8V00 - chains D and C of the 4 polymer chains in the assembly; structure by electron microscopy, 2.88 A resolution.

[Chain D]
Name: Odorant receptor OR10
Source organism: Aedes aegypti
Reference sequence: Q177X3 (Q177X3_AEDAE); residues 1-375 here = UniProt positions 1-375
Chain sequence (375 residues; each row starts with the number of its first residue):
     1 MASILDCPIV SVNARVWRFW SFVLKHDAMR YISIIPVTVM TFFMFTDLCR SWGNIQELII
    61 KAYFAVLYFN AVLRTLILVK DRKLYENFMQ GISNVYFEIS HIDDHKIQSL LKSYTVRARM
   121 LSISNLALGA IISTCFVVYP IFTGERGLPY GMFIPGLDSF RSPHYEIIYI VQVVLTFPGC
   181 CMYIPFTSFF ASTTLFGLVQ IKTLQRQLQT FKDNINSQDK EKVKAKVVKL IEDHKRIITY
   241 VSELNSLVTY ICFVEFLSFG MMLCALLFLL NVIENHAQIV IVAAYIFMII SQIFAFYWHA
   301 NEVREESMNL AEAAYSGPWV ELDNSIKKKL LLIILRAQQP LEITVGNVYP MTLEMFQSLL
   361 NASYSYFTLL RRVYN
Reported in the primary citation:
  - contacts within the chain: Phe136-Tyr285
  - mutagenesis - F136A: increased signaling

[Chain C]
Name: Odorant receptor Orco
Source organism: Apocrypta bakeri
Reference sequence: B0FAQ4 (B0FAQ4_APOBA); residue numbers follow UniProt; this construct covers 1-474
Chain sequence (474 residues; each row starts with the number of its first residue):
     1 MKFKHQGLVA DLLPNIRVMQ GVGHFMFNYY SEGKKFPHRI YCIVTLLLLL LQYGMMAVNL
    61 MMESDDVDDL TANTITMLFF LHPIVKMIYF PVRSKIFYKT LAIWNNPNSH PLFAESNARF
   121 HALAITKMRR LLFCVAGATI FSVISWTGIT FIEDSVKRIT DPETNETTII PIPRLMIRTF
   181 YPFNAMSGAG HVFALIYQFY YLVISMAVSN SLDVLFCSWL LFACEQLQHL KAIMKPLMEL
   241 SATLDTVVPN SGELFKAGSA DHLRESQGVQ PSGNGDNVLD VDLRGIYSNR QDFTATFRPT
   301 AGTTFNGGVG PNGLTKKQEM LVRSAIKYWV ERHKHVVRLV TAVGDAYGVA LLLHMLTTTI
   361 TLTLLAYQAT KVNGVNVYAA TVIGYLLYTL GQVFLFCIFG NRLIEESSSV MEAAYSCHWY
   421 DGSEEAKTFV QIVCQQCQKA MSISGAKFFT VSLDLFASVL GAVVTYFMVL VQLK
Not modelled in the structure: 1-3, 160-167, 244-312

[Interface between chain D and chain C]
Residue-residue contacts - 41 pairs, chain D then chain C:
  Phe294(D) with Phe448(C), hydrophobic
  Met308(D) with Lys439(C)
  Ala311(D) with Gln436(C)
  Glu312(D) with Val337(C); Lys439(C), salt bridge
  Tyr315(D) with Trp329(C); Val330(C); His333(C), hydrogen bond; Gln436(C)
  Ser316(D) with Lys334(C)
  Trp319(D) with Val330(C), hydrophobic; Ile432(C), hydrophobic
  Val320(D) with Lys327(C); Glu425(C)
  Glu321(D) with Lys327(C)
  Asn324(D) with Glu424(C); Thr428(C), hydrogen bond
  Lys327(D) with Thr428(C)
  Lys328(D) with Thr428(C); Gln431(C)
  Leu331(D) with Gln431(C); Gln435(C)
  Ile334(D) with Gln435(C); Gln436(C)
  Leu335(D) with Gln435(C)
  Gln338(D) with Gln435(C), hydrogen bond; Gln436(C); Gln438(C); Lys439(C)
  Leu353(D) with Lys447(C); Phe448(C), hydrophobic
  Glu354(D) with Lys447(C); Phe448(C)
  Gln357(D) with Phe448(C); Phe449(C)
  Tyr364(D) with Thr359(C); Ile360(C); Thr363(C)
  Leu369(D) with Val469(C), hydrophobic
  Arg372(D) with Leu470(C)
  Val373(D) with Leu473(C), hydrophobic
Other interface residues (no listed pair), chain D (29 interface residues in all): Asn301, Glu302, Asn309, Gly317, Phe356, Thr368
Other interface residues (no listed pair), chain C (30 interface residues in all): Arg323, Ile326, Phe429, Val433, Ala446, Tyr466
Interface features reported in the paper:
  - pairs named by the authors: Glu312(D)-Lys439(C) (salt bridge)
  - interface residues, chain D: Tyr315(D)

[In short]
29 residues of chain D and 30 residues of chain C are in contact; the contacts include 3 hydrogen bonds and 1
salt bridge. Among the polar pairs are Glu312(D)-Lys439(C), Tyr315(D)-His333(C) and Asn324(D)-Thr428(C). The
paper describes a salt bridge between Glu312(D) and Lys439(C). From the paper: F136A of chain D increases
signaling; the interface residue Tyr315(D).
Chain D is Odorant receptor OR10 (Aedes aegypti) and chain C is Odorant receptor Orco (Apocrypta bakeri); the
structure, AaegOR10 apo structure, was determined by electron microscopy, deposited together with 8V02, 8V3C
and 8V3D.
